PDB entry 8SNX | electron microscopy, 3.40 A resolution | chains B and C of the 6 polymer chains in the assembly

== Chain B (and C) ==
Name: Phosphoprotein
Organism: Respiratory syncytial virus A2
Notes: chain C of this document is another copy of the same molecule, construct and numbering; everything in this record applies to it too
Reference sequence: G3C7Q7 (G3C7Q7_HRSV); residue numbers follow UniProt; this construct covers 1-241
Chain sequence (241 residues; numbered 1 to 241; the number before each row is that of its first residue):
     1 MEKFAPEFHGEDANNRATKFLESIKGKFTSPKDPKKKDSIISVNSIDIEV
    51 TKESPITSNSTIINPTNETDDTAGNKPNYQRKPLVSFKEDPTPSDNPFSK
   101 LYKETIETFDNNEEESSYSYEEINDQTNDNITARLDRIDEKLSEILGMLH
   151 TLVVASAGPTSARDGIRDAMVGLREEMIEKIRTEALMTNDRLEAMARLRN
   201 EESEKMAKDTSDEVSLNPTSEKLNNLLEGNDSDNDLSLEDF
Disordered / not traced: 1-128, 188-241 (chain C: 1-127, 184-241)

== How chain B and chain C interact ==
Pairs across the interface - 38 pairs, chain B then chain C:
  Thr132(B) - Ile131(C)
  Thr132(B) - Arg134(C)
  Leu135(B) - Ile131(C)  hydrophobic
  Leu135(B) - Leu135(C)  hydrophobic
  Leu135(B) - Ile138(C)  hydrophobic
  Asp136(B) - Arg134(C)  salt bridge
  Asp139(B) - Arg137(C)  salt bridge
  Asp139(B) - Lys141(C)  salt bridge
  Leu142(B) - Ile138(C)  hydrophobic
  Leu142(B) - Lys141(C)
  Leu142(B) - Leu142(C)  hydrophobic
  Leu142(B) - Ile145(C)  hydrophobic
  Ser143(B) - Lys141(C)  hydrogen bond
  Ile145(B) - Ile145(C)  hydrophobic
  Leu146(B) - Lys141(C)
  Leu146(B) - Glu144(C)
  Leu146(B) - Ile145(C)  hydrophobic
  Leu146(B) - Met148(C)  hydrophobic
  Leu149(B) - Ile145(C)  hydrophobic
  Leu149(B) - Met148(C)  hydrophobic
  Leu149(B) - Leu149(C)  hydrophobic
  His150(B) - Met148(C)
  Val153(B) - Leu152(C)  hydrophobic
  Ser156(B) - Leu152(C)
  Asp164(B) - Arg163(C)  salt bridge
  Asp164(B) - Arg167(C)  hydrogen bond (backbone-side chain)
  Ile166(B) - Arg163(C)
  Ile166(B) - Ile166(C)  hydrophobic
  Ala169(B) - Met170(C)  hydrophobic
  Met170(B) - Ala155(C)  hydrophobic
  Ile181(B) - Arg174(C)
  Ile181(B) - Ile178(C)  hydrophobic
  Glu184(B) - Ile178(C)
  Ala185(B) - Ile178(C)
  Ala185(B) - Ile181(C)  hydrophobic
  Ala185(B) - Arg182(C)  hydrogen bond (backbone-side chain)
  Leu186(B) - Ile181(C)  hydrophobic
  Met187(B) - Arg182(C)
Interface residues without a listed pair, chain B (28 interface residues in all): Ile131, Ile138, Leu152, Thr160, Gly165, Leu173, Arg182
Interface residues without a listed pair, chain C (24 interface residues in all): Thr151, Leu173, Met177

== In short ==
The interface between chain B and chain C involves 28 residues on one side and 24 on the other, with 3
hydrogen bonds and 4 salt bridges. Among the polar pairs are Asp136(B)-Arg134(C), Asp139(B)-Arg137(C) and
Asp139(B)-Lys141(C).
Chain B and chain C are both Phosphoprotein (Respiratory syncytial virus A2); the structure, Cryo-EM structure
of the respiratory syncytial virus polymerase (L:P) bound to the leader promoter, was determined by electron
microscopy, deposited together with 8SNY.
